Entry 7LTW (X-ray diffraction, 1.80 A resolution); this record covers chains A and B.

# Chain A (and B)
Molecule: Kin of IRRE-like protein 2
Organism: Mus musculus
Notes: fragment: Domain 1, residues 22-119; chain B of this document is another copy of the same molecule, construct and numbering; everything in this record applies to it too
Reference sequence: Q7TSU7 (KIRR2_MOUSE); numbering as in UniProt (aligned over 22-119)
Chain sequence (107 residues; each row starts with the number of its first residue):
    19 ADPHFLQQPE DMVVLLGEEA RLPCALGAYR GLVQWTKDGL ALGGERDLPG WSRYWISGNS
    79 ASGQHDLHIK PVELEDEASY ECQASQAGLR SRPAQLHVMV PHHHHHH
Not modelled in the structure: 122-125 (chain B: 123-125)
Differences from the reference sequence: expression tag (19-21, 120-125)
Cystine bridges: Cys42-Cys100
Ion coordination: Na+: Asp65, Leu66, Trp69, Tyr72
What the authors report for this chain:
  - self-association interface (contacts with another copy of this molecule); pairs are residue here / residue on that copy: Gln52-Gln52 (hydrogen bond), Ser103
  - specificity-determining residues: Gln52, Gly62, Trp69 (by similarity / conservation)
  - mutagenesis - Q52A: unchanged binding to Kin of IRRE-like protein 2 (chain A)

# How chain A and chain B interact
Pairs across the interface (31):
  Leu50(A) - Gly61(B)
  Gln52(A) - Gln52(B)  hydrogen bond
  Gln52(A) - Ala59(B)
  Asp56(A) - Arg108(B)  hydrogen bond (backbone-side chain)
  Gly57(A) - Gln101(B)  hydrogen bond (backbone-side chain)
  Gly57(A) - Arg108(B)
  Leu58(A) - Gln101(B)
  Leu58(A) - Gly106(B)
  Leu58(A) - Arg108(B)
  Ala59(A) - Gln52(B)
  Ala59(A) - Ala59(B)  hydrophobic
  Ala59(A) - Gln101(B)  hydrogen bond (backbone-side chain)
  Ala59(A) - Ser103(B)  hydrogen bond (backbone-side chain)
  Leu60(A) - Ser103(B)
  Gly61(A) - Leu50(B)
  Pro67(A) - Gln104(B)
  Gly68(A) - Gln104(B)
  Trp69(A) - Ser103(B)  hydrogen bond (side chain-backbone)
  Trp69(A) - Gly106(B)
  Gln101(A) - Gly57(B)  hydrogen bond (side chain-backbone)
  Gln101(A) - Leu58(B)
  Gln101(A) - Ala59(B)  hydrogen bond (side chain-backbone)
  Ser103(A) - Ala59(B)
  Ser103(A) - Trp69(B)  hydrogen bond (backbone-side chain)
  Gln104(A) - Pro67(B)
  Gln104(A) - Gly68(B)
  Gly106(A) - Leu58(B)
  Gly106(A) - Trp69(B)
  Arg108(A) - Asp56(B)  hydrogen bond (side chain-backbone)
  Arg108(A) - Gly57(B)
  Arg108(A) - Leu58(B)
Interface residues without a listed pair, chain A (21 interface residues in all): Thr54, Lys55, Gly62, Glu63, Leu107
Interface residues without a listed pair, chain B (19 interface residues in all): Thr54, Leu60, Gly62, Glu63
The authors on this interface:
  - hot spots on chain A (mutagenesis) - Q101A: abolished binding to another copy of this molecule
  - hot spots on chain A (mutagenesis) - L58A, W69A, R108A: decreased binding to another copy of this molecule

# In short
21 residues of chain A and 19 residues of chain B are in contact; the contacts include 10 hydrogen bonds.
Polar contacts include Gln52(A)-Gln52(B), Asp56(A)-Arg108(B) and Gly57(A)-Gln101(B). The paper reports that
L58A, W69A and R108A of chain A reduce binding to another copy of this molecule; specificity determinants
Gln52(A), Gly62(A) and Trp69(A); 5 substitutions were tested in all.
Chain A and chain B are both Kin of IRRE-like protein 2 (Mus musculus); the structure, Crystal structure of
the mouse Kirrel2 D1 homodimer, was determined by X-ray diffraction, deposited together with 7LU6.
